PDB entry 7O6I | X-ray diffraction, 1.80 A resolution | chains A and P

Chain A:
Molecule: 14-3-3 protein sigma
Organism: Homo sapiens
UniProtKB: P31947 (1433S_HUMAN); numbering as in UniProt (aligned over 1-231)
Amino-acid sequence (236 residues; numbered -4 to 231; the number before each row is that of its first residue; numbers below 1 keep their minus sign (Gly-4 is residue -4)):
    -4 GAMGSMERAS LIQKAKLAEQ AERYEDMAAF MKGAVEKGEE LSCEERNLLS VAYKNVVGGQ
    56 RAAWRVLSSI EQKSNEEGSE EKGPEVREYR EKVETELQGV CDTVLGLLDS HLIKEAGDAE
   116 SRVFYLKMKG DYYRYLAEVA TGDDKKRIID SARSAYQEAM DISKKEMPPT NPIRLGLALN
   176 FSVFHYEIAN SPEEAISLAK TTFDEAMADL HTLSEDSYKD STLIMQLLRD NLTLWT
Unresolved in the structure: -4, 71-77
Construct notes: expression tag (-4 to 0)
Modified / non-standard residues: Cys38 (S-hydroxycysteine; CSO)
Swiss-Prot annotation at these positions:
  - site (Interaction with phosphoserine on interacting protein): Arg56, Arg129
  - modified residue (Phosphoserine): Ser5, Ser74
Covalent attachments: compound V4B linked to Lys122
Metal / ion sites: Ca2+ near Glu2 (its only coordinating residue here)
Residues lining bound ligands: V4B ([5-methanoyl-2-[oxidanyl(oxidanylidene)-$L4-azanyl]phenyl] 2-methyl-6-(trifluoromethyl)pyridine-3-carboxylate): Asn42, Pro167, Ile168, Gly171, Leu218, Ile219
From the paper describing this entry:
  - binding site for V4B: Lys122

Chain P:
Molecule: Transcription factor p65
UniProtKB: Q04206 (TF65_HUMAN); numbering as in UniProt (aligned over 39-51)
Amino-acid sequence (13 residues; each row starts with the number of its first residue):
    39 EGRSAGSIPG RRS
Unresolved in the structure: 39-42
Construct notes: variant Arg49 (Glu in Q04206)
Modified / non-standard residues: Ser45 (phosphoserine; SEP)
Residues lining bound ligands: V4B ([5-methanoyl-2-[oxidanyl(oxidanylidene)-$L4-azanyl]phenyl] 2-methyl-6-(trifluoromethyl)pyridine-3-carboxylate): Ile46, Gly48, Arg49, Arg50, Ser51
From the paper describing this entry:
  - post-translational modification sites: Ser45

How chain A and chain P interact:
Pairs across the interface (34):
  Glu14(A) with Arg50(P); Ser51(P), hydrogen bond (side chain-backbone)
  Tyr19(A) with Arg49(P)
  Leu43(A) with Ser51(P)
  Val46(A) with Gly48(P); Arg49(P); Arg50(P); Ser51(P)
  Lys49(A) with Ser45(P); Ile46(P), hydrogen bond (side chain-backbone); Pro47(P), hydrogen bond (side chain-backbone); Gly48(P); Arg49(P)
  Asn50(A) with Arg49(P), hydrogen bond (side chain-backbone)
  Gly53(A) with Arg49(P)
  Gly54(A) with Arg49(P)
  Arg56(A) with Ser45(P)
  Lys122(A) with Ile46(P)
  Arg129(A) with Ser45(P)
  Tyr130(A) with Ser45(P)
  Gly171(A) with Ile46(P)
  Leu174(A) with Gly44(P); Ser45(P); Ile46(P)
  Asn175(A) with Ser45(P); Ile46(P), hydrogen bond (side chain-backbone)
  Val178(A) with Gly44(P)
  Glu182(A) with Ala43(P)
  Leu222(A) with Ile46(P), hydrophobic; Pro47(P)
  Asn226(A) with Ala43(P); Gly44(P), hydrogen bond (side chain-backbone)
  Leu229(A) with Ala43(P)
  Trp230(A) with Ala43(P), hydrophobic
Also at the interface, not in a pair above, chain A (23 interface residues in all): Ser45, Ile219

Overview:
The interface between chain A and chain P involves 23 residues on one side and 9 on the other, with 6 hydrogen
bonds. Polar contacts include Glu14(A)-Ser51(P), Lys49(A)-Ile46(P) and Lys49(A)-Pro47(P). Bound to chain P:
compound V4B. Covalently linked compound V4B: at Lys122(A). The paper reports a binding site for V4B at
Lys122(A); a modification site at Ser45(P).
Here chain A is 14-3-3 protein sigma (Homo sapiens) and chain P is Transcription factor p65. Entry 7O6I
(14-3-3 sigma with RelA/p65 binding site pS45 and covalently bound TCF521-085) was determined by X-ray
diffraction together with 7BI3, 7BIQ, 7BIW, 7BIY, 7BJB, 7BJF and 54 further entries from the same study.
